4JHI - chain A; structure by X-ray diffraction, 2.60 A resolution.

[Chain A]
Protein: MtN13 protein
Organism: Medicago truncatula
UniProtKB: P93330 (P93330_MEDTR); residues 1-163 here = UniProt positions 1-163
Sequence (167 residues; each row starts with the number of its first residue; numbers below 1 keep their minus sign (Asp-3 is residue -3)):
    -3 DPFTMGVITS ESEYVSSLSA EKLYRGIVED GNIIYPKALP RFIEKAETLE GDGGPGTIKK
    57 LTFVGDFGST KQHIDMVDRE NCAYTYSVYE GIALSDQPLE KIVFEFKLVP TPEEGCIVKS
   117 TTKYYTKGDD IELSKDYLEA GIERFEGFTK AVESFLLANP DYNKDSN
Unresolved in the structure: 159-163
Construct notes: expression tag (-3 to 0)
Ion coordination: Na+: Phe59, Gly61
Residues lining bound ligands: N-benzyl-9H-purin-6-amine (EMU): Leu57, Val60, Gly61, Asp62, Phe63, Thr66, Gln68, Tyr82, Val84, Ile98, Phe100, Tyr120, Tyr133, Ala136, Gly137, Arg140, Phe141, Phe144
Curated features (UniProtKB/Swiss-Prot):
  - binding site (kinetin): Gln68, Tyr82
  - binding site (N(6)-dimethylallyladenine): Gln68, Tyr82
  - binding site (trans-zeatin): Gln68, Tyr82, Tyr133
Reported in the primary citation:
  - Na+ coordination: Phe59, Gly61
  - binding site for N-benzyl-9H-purin-6-amine: Asp62, Gln68, Tyr82, Tyr133

[Summary]
Ligands of chain A: N-benzyl-9H-purin-6-amine. Phe59 and Gly61 coordinate Na+. UniProt lists kinetin-binding
residues Gln68 and Tyr82, N(6)-dimethylallyladenine-binding residues Gln68 and Tyr82 and 3
trans-zeatin-binding residues. The paper reports a binding site for N-benzyl-9H-purin-6-amine at Asp62, Gln68
and Tyr82 among others; Na+ coordination by Phe59 and Gly61.
Chain A is MtN13 protein (Medicago truncatula); the structure, Crystal Structure of Medicago truncatula
Nodulin 13 (MtN13) in complex with N6-benzyladenine, was determined by X-ray diffraction (same publication as
4JHH, 4GY9 and 4JHG).
